Entry 7X08 (electron microscopy, 2.70 A resolution); this record covers chains A and L of the 9 polymer chains in the assembly.

# Chain A
Protein: Spike glycoprotein
Source organism: Severe acute respiratory syndrome coronavirus
UniProtKB: P0DTC2 (SPIKE_SARS2); residue numbers follow UniProt; this construct covers 1-1273
Sequence (1283 residues; numbered 1 to 1283; the number before each row is that of its first residue):
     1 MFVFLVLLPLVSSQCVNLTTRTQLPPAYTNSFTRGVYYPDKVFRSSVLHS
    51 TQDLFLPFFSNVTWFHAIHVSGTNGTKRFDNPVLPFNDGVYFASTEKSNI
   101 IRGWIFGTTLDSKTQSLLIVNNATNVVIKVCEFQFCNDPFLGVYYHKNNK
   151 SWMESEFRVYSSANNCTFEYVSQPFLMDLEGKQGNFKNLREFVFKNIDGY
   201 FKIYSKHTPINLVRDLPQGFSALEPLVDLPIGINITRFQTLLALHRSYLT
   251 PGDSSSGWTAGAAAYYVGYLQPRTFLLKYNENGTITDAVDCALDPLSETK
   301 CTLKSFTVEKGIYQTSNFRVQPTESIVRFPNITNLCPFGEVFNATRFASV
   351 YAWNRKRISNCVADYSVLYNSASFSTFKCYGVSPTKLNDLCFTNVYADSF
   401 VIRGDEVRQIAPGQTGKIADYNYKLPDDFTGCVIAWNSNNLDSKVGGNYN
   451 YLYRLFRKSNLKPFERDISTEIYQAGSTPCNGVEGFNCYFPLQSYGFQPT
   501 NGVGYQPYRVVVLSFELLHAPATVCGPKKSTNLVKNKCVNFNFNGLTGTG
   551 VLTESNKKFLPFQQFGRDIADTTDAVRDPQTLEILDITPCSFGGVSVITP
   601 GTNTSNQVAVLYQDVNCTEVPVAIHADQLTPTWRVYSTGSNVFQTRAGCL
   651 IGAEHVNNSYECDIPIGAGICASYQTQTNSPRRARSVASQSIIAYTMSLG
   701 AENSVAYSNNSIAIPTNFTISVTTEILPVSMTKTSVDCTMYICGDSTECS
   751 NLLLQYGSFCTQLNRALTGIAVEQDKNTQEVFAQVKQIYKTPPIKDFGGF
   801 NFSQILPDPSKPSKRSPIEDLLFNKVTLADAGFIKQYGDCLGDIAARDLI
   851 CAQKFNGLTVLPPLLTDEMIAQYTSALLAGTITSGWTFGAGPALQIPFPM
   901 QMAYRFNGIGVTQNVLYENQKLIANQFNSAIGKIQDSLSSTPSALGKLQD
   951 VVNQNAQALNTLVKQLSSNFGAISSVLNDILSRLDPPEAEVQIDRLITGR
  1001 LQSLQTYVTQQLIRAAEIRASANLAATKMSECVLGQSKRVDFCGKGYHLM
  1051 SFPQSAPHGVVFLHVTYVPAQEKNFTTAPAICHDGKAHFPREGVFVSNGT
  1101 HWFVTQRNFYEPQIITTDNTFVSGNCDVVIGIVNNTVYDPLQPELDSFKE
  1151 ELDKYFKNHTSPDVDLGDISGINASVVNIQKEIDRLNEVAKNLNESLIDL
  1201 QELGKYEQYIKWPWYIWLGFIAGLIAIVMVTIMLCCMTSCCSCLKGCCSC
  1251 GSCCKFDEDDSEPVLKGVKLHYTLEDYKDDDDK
Not modelled in the structure: 1-13, 71-75, 619-632, 677-689, 942-943, 1147-1283
Construct notes: engineered mutation Pro817 (Phe in P0DTC2), Pro892 (Ala in P0DTC2), Pro899 (Ala in P0DTC2), Pro942 (Ala in P0DTC2), Pro986 (Lys in P0DTC2), Pro987 (Val in P0DTC2); expression tag (1274-1283)
Disulfides: Cys15-Cys136, Cys131-Cys166, Cys291-Cys301, Cys336-Cys361, Cys379-Cys432, Cys391-Cys525, Cys480-Cys488, Cys538-Cys590, Cys617-Cys649, Cys662-Cys671, Cys738-Cys760, Cys743-Cys749, Cys840-Cys851, Cys1032-Cys1043, Cys1082-Cys1126
Glycans and other covalent adducts: N-acetylglucosamine (NAG) linked to Asn17, Asn61, Asn122, Asn149, Asn165, Asn234, Asn282, Asn331, Asn343, Asn603, Asn616, Asn657, Asn709, Asn717, Asn801, Asn1074, Asn1098, Asn1134
Small-molecule neighbours:
  - linoleic acid (EIC), molecule 1: Cys336, Pro337, Phe338, Val341, Phe342, Ile358, Ala363, Tyr365, Leu368, Tyr369, Phe374, Phe377, Leu387, Phe392, Val395, Leu513, Phe515, Val524
  - linoleic acid (EIC), molecule 2: Arg408, Gln409, Thr415, Gly416
  - N-acetylglucosamine (NAG; 2-acetamido-2-deoxy-beta-D-glucopyranose): Arg457, Ser459, Asn460, Lys462
Curated features (UniProtKB/Swiss-Prot):
  - region: Asn280 to Cys301 (Putative superantigen), Arg403 to Asp405 (Integrin-binding motif), Asn448 to Phe456 (Immunodominant HLA epitope recognized by the CD8+), Pro681 to Ala684 (Putative superantigen), Ser816 to Tyr837 (Fusion peptide 1), Lys835 to Phe855 (Fusion peptide 2), Asp1163 to Glu1202 (Heptad repeat 2)
  - motif: Met1237 to Cys1241 (Binding to host endocytosis trafficking protein SNX27), Asp1257 to Glu1262 (Diacidic ER export motif (host COPII)), Ser1261 to Gly1267 (Binding to host plasma membrane localising/FERM domain proteins), Lys1269 to Thr1273 (KxHxx, ER retrieval signal (COPI))
  - site (Cleavage): Arg685, Ser686, Arg815, Ser816
  - lipidation (S-palmitoyl cysteine): Cys1235, Cys1236, Cys1240, Cys1241, Cys1243, Cys1247, Cys1248, Cys1250, Cys1253, Cys1254
  - glycosylation: Asn17 (N-linked (GlcNAc...) (complex) asparagine), Asn61 (N-linked (GlcNAc...) (hybrid) asparagine), Asn74 (N-linked (GlcNAc...) (complex) asparagine), Asn122 (N-linked (GlcNAc...) (hybrid) asparagine), Asn149 (N-linked (GlcNAc...) (complex) asparagine), Asn165 (N-linked (GlcNAc...) (complex) asparagine), Asn234 (N-linked (GlcNAc...) (high mannose) asparagine), Asn282 (N-linked (GlcNAc...) (complex) asparagine), Thr323 (O-linked (GalNAc) threonine), Ser325 (O-linked (HexNAc...) serine), Asn331 (N-linked (GlcNAc...) (complex) asparagine), Asn343 (N-linked (GlcNAc...) (complex) asparagine), Asn603 (N-linked (GlcNAc...) (hybrid) asparagine), Asn616 (N-linked (GlcNAc...) (complex) asparagine), Asn657 (N-linked (GlcNAc...) (complex) asparagine), Thr676 (O-linked (GlcNAc...) threonine), Thr678 (O-linked (GlcNAc...) threonine), Asn709 (N-linked (GlcNAc...) (high mannose) asparagine), Asn717 (N-linked (GlcNAc...) (hybrid) asparagine), Asn801 (N-linked (GlcNAc...) (hybrid) asparagine) and 6 more in UniProt
  - natural variant: Leu5 (L5F: In strain: Iota/B.1.526), Ser13 (S13I: In strain: Epsilon/B.1.427/B.1.429), Leu18 (L18F: In strain: Beta/B.1.351, Gamma/P.1 and 1 more), Thr19 (T19I: In strain: Omicron/BQ.1.1, Omicron/XBB.1.5 and 1 more; T19R: In strain: Delta/B.1.617.2, Omicron/BA.2 and 4 more), Thr20 (T20N: In strain: Gamma/P.1), Leu24 to Ala27 (sequence variant, change not given here; In strain: Omicron/BA.2, Omicron/BA.2.12.1 and 6 more), Pro26 (P26S: In strain: Gamma/P.1), Gln52 (Q52H: In strain: Omicron/EG.5.1), Ala67 (A67V: In strain: Eta/B.1.525, Omicron/BA.1), His69 to Val70 (deletion: In strain: Alpha/B.1.1.7, Eta/B.1.525 and 5 more), Gly75 (G75V: In strain: Lambda/C.37), Thr76 (T76I: In strain: Lambda/C.37), 83 further natural variant entries in UniProt
  - mutagenesis: His69 to Val70 (Increased incorporation of cleaved spike into virions), Asn121 (N121Q: Partial loss of biliverdin affinity), Arg190 (R190K: Partial loss of biliverdin affinity), Asn234 (N234Q: Increased resistance to neutralizing antibodies), Asn331 (N331Q: Reduced viral infectivity), Asn343 (N343Q: Reduced viral infectivity), Leu452 (L452R: Increased resistance to neutralizing antibodies. Decreases HLA binding to NF9 epitope. Increased binding affinity to human ACE2), Tyr453 (Y453F: Decreased HLA binding to NF9 epitope. Increased binding affinity to human ACE2), Ala475 (A475V: Increased resistance to neutralizing antibodies), Val483 (V483A: Increased resistance to neutralizing antibodies), Glu484 (E484D: Increased replication in human TMEM106B overexpressing cells), Phe490 (F490L: Increased resistance to neutralizing antibodies and human covalescent sera neutralization), 16 further mutagenesis entries in UniProt
Reported in the primary citation:
  - mutagenesis - T478K: decreased binding to 2G1
  - mutagenesis - F490S: unchanged binding to 2G1

# Chain L
Protein: light chain of 2G1
Source organism: Homo sapiens
Sequence (216 residues; numbered 1 to 216; the number before each row is that of its first residue):
     1 QSALTQPPSASGSPGQSVTISCTGTSSDVGGSNYVSWYQQHPGKAPKLMI
    51 SEVSKRPSGVPDRFSGSKSGNTASLTVSGLQAEDEADYYCSSYAGSNNWV
   101 FGGGTKLTVLGQPKAAPSVTLFPPSSEELQANKATLVCLISDFYPGAVTV
   151 AWKGDSSPVKAGVETTTPSKQSNNKYAASSYLSLTPEQWKSHRSYSCQVT
   201 HEGSTVEKTVAPTECS
Not modelled in the structure: 1-2, 214-216
Disulfides: Cys22-Cys90, Cys138-Cys197

# Interface between chain A and chain L
Pairs across the interface (7):
  Gly476(A) - Tyr34(L)
  Ser477(A) - Tyr34(L)  hydrogen bond
  Thr478(A) - Tyr93(L)
  Phe486(A) - Tyr34(L)  hydrophobic
  Phe486(A) - Tyr93(L)
  Phe486(A) - Trp99(L)  hydrophobic
  Asn487(A) - Tyr34(L)
Interface residues without a listed pair, chain A (7 interface residues in all): Glu484, Gly485
Interface residues without a listed pair, chain L (6 interface residues in all): Gly31, Ser32, Asn97
From the paper, about this interface:
  - specific contacts: Phe486(A)-Tyr34(L) (hydrophobic contact), Phe486(A)-Tyr93(L) (hydrophobic contact), Phe486(A)-Trp99(L) (pi stacking)
  - epitope / paratope residues, chain A: Phe486(A)
  - epitope / paratope residues, chain L: Thr23(L), Tyr34(L), Ser91(L), Tyr93(L), Trp99(L)

# Overview
The interface between chain A and chain L involves 7 residues on one side and 6 on the other, with 1 hydrogen
bond. The hydrogen-bonded pair is Ser477(A)-Tyr34(L). The paper describes hydrophobic contacts between
Phe486(A) and Tyr34(L) and Phe486(A) and Tyr93(L); pi stacking between Phe486(A) and Trp99(L). From the paper:
T478K of chain A reduces binding to 2G1; epitope/paratope residues Phe486(A) and Thr23(L) among others.
Here chain A is Spike glycoprotein (Severe acute respiratory syndrome coronavirus) and chain L is light chain
of 2G1 (Homo sapiens). Entry 7X08 (S protein of SARS-CoV-2 in complex with 2G1) was determined by electron
microscopy.
